Entry 6YOR (electron microscopy, 3.30 A resolution); this record covers chains H and L of the 3 polymer chains in the assembly.

[Chain H]
Molecule: IgG H chain
From: Homo sapiens
Sequence (229 residues; row label = number of the first residue in the row; numbering starts at 0):
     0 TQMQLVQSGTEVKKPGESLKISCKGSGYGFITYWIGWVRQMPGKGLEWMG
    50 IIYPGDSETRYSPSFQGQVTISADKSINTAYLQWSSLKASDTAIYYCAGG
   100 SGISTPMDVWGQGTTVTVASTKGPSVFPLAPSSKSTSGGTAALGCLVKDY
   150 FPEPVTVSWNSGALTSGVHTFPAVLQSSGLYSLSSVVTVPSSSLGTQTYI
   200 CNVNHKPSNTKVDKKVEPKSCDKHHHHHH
Not modelled in the structure: 133-136, 220-228
Cystine bridges: Cys22-Cys96, Cys144-Cys200

[Chain L]
Molecule: IgG L chain
From: Homo sapiens
Sequence (220 residues; row label = number of the first residue in the row):
     1 DIQLTQSPDSLAVSLGERATINCKSSQSVLYSSINKNYLAWYQQKPGQPP
    51 KLLIYWASTRESGVPDRFSGSGSGTDFTLTISSLQAEDVAVYYCQQYYST
   101 PYTFGQGTKVEIKRTVAAPSVFIFPPSDEQLKSGTASVVCLLNNFYPREA
   151 KVQWKVDNALQSGNSQESVTEQDSKDSTYSLSSTLTLSKADYEKHKVYAC
   201 EVTHQGLSSPVTKSFNRGEC
Not modelled in the structure: 220
Cystine bridges: Cys23-Cys94, Cys140-Cys200

[Interface between chain H and chain L]
Residue-residue contacts (64):
  Gln39(H) with Gln44(L), hydrogen bond
  Gly44(H) with Tyr93(L)
  Leu45(H) with Gln44(L); Pro50(L), hydrophobic; Tyr93(L), hydrophobic; Phe104(L)
  Trp47(H) with Pro101(L), hydrophobic; Tyr102(L)
  Arg59(H) with Thr100(L), hydrogen bond
  Pro62(H) with Pro101(L)
  Tyr95(H) with Gln44(L); Gln48(L), hydrogen bond (side chain-backbone); Pro49(L), hydrophobic
  Ile102(H) with Tyr102(L)
  Ser103(H) with Tyr31(L), hydrogen bond; Tyr38(L); Tyr97(L), hydrogen bond (side chain-backbone); Tyr98(L), hydrogen bond (side chain-backbone); Tyr102(L), hydrogen bond (backbone-side chain)
  Thr104(H) with Tyr97(L); Tyr102(L)
  Pro105(H) with Leu52(L), hydrophobic; Tyr55(L), hydrophobic; Tyr97(L)
  Met106(H) with Tyr42(L), hydrogen bond (backbone-side chain)
  Asp107(H) with Leu52(L); Glu61(L)
  Trp109(H) with Tyr42(L), hydrophobic; Pro49(L), hydrophobic; Pro50(L)
  Gly110(H) with Pro49(L)
  Val125(H) with Glu129(L)
  Phe126(H) with Ser127(L); Glu129(L); Gln130(L)
  Pro127(H) with Ser127(L)
  Leu128(H) with Phe124(L), hydrophobic; Val139(L), hydrophobic
  Ala129(H) with Phe124(L)
  Ala141(H) with Phe122(L), hydrophobic; Phe124(L)
  Leu142(H) with Phe124(L), hydrophobic
  Leu145(H) with Ser137(L)
  Lys147(H) with Gln130(L); Ser137(L)
  His168(H) with Asn143(L); Asn144(L), hydrogen bond; Ser180(L), hydrogen bond
  Phe170(H) with Leu141(L), hydrophobic; Ser168(L); Thr170(L); Ser180(L); Leu181(L); Ser182(L)
  Pro171(H) with Ser168(L), hydrogen bond (backbone-side chain); Val169(L)
  Val173(H) with Glu167(L); Ser168(L)
  Leu174(H) with Gln166(L), hydrogen bond (backbone-side chain)
  Gln175(H) with Gln166(L)
  Val185(H) with Leu141(L), hydrophobic
  Thr187(H) with Asn143(L)
  Lys213(H) with Glu129(L), salt bridge
  Lys218(H) with Asp128(L), salt bridge
Interface residues without a listed pair, chain H (43 interface residues in all): Val37, Lys43, Glu46, Ile50, Tyr60, Ser61, Gln111, Thr139, Ser183
Interface residues without a listed pair, chain L (41 interface residues in all): Asp1, Gln95, Ser99, Thr135, Thr186

[In short]
43 residues of chain H and 41 residues of chain L are in contact, with 12 hydrogen bonds and 2 salt bridges.
Polar pairs include Lys213(H)-Glu129(L), Lys218(H)-Asp128(L) and Gln39(H)-Gln44(L).
Chain H is IgG H chain and chain L is IgG L chain, both from Homo sapiens; the structure, Structure of the
SARS-CoV-2 spike S1 protein in complex with CR3022 Fab, was determined by electron microscopy, deposited
together with 6Z97 and 6YM0.
